Entry 2IY0 (X-ray diffraction, 2.77 A resolution); this record covers chains A and B of the 3 polymer chains in the assembly.

== Chain A ==
Molecule: Sentrin-specific protease 1
Source organism: Homo sapiens
Notes: EC 3.4.22.-; fragment: c-terminal fragment, residues 419-643
UniProt: Q9P0U3 (SENP1_HUMAN); the construct has insertions or renumbered stretches relative to UniProt, so the offset changes along the chain: 419-592 = UniProt 419-592; 594-644 = UniProt 593-643
Amino-acid sequence (226 residues; each row starts with the number of its first residue):
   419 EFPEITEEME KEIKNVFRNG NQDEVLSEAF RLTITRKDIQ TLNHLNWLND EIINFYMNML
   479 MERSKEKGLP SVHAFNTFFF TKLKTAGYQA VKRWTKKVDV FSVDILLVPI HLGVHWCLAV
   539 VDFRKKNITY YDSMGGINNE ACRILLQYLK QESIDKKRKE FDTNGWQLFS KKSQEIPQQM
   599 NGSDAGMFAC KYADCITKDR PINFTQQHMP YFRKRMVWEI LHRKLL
Construct notes: engineered mutation Ala603 (Cys602 in Q9P0U3)
Curated features (UniProtKB/Swiss-Prot):
  - motif: Lys574 to Lys577 (Nuclear localization signal)
  - active site: His533, Asp550
What the authors report for this chain:
  - catalytic residues: His533, Asp550 (citing earlier work)
  - conformationally variable residues (side-chain flip): His533
  - mutagenesis - C603A: abolished catalytic activity (citing earlier work)
  - catalytic residues: Ser601 (proposed by the authors, not directly observed)

== Chain B ==
Molecule: Small ubiquitin-related modifier 1
Source organism: Homo sapiens
UniProt: P63165 (SUMO1_HUMAN); residues 20-101 here = UniProt positions 20-101
Amino-acid sequence (82 residues; row label = number of the first residue in the row):
    20 EYIKLKVIGQ DSSEIHFKVK MTTHLKKLKE SYCQRQGVPM NSLRFLFEGQ RIADNHTPKE
    80 LGMEEEDVIE VYQEQTGGHS TV
Disordered / not traced: 20-21, 98-101
Curated features (UniProtKB/Swiss-Prot):
  - region: Lys37 to Met40 (Microbial infection: Interaction with Tula hantavirus)
  - site: Phe36 (Interaction with PIAS2)
  - modified residue: Ser32 (Phosphoserine)
  - cross-link: Lys23 (Glycyl lysine isopeptide (Lys-Gly) (interchain with G-Cter in SUMO2)), Lys25 (Glycyl lysine isopeptide (Lys-Gly) (interchain with G-Cter in SUMO1)), Lys37 (Glycyl lysine isopeptide (Lys-Gly) (interchain with G-Cter in SUMO2)), Lys39 (Glycyl lysine isopeptide (Lys-Gly) (interchain with G-Cter in SUMO2)), Lys45 (Glycyl lysine isopeptide (Lys-Gly) (interchain with G-Cter in SUMO2)), Lys46 (Glycyl lysine isopeptide (Lys-Gly) (interchain with G-Cter in SUMO2)), Gly97 (Glycyl lysine isopeptide (Gly-Lys) (interchain with K-? in acceptor proteins))
What the authors report for this chain:
  - conformationally variable residues: Gln92

== Interface between chain A and chain B ==
Residue-residue contacts (46):
  Asp441(A) - Asn60(B)  hydrogen bond
  Arg449(A) - His75(B)
  Arg449(A) - Glu79(B)  salt bridge
  Leu450(A) - Arg70(B)
  Lys455(A) - Asn60(B)  hydrogen bond (side chain-backbone)
  Lys455(A) - Glu93(B)  salt bridge
  Trp465(A) - Thr95(B)
  Trp465(A) - Gly96(B)
  Trp465(A) - Gly97(B)
  Leu466(A) - Gly96(B)  hydrogen bond (backbone-backbone)
  Asn467(A) - Glu93(B)
  Asn467(A) - Gln94(B)
  Asn467(A) - Thr95(B)
  Asp468(A) - Arg63(B)  salt bridge
  Asp468(A) - Gln94(B)  hydrogen bond (backbone-backbone)
  Glu469(A) - Arg63(B)
  Glu469(A) - Arg70(B)  salt bridge
  Asn494(A) - Gly68(B)  hydrogen bond (side chain-backbone)
  Thr495(A) - Gln94(B)  hydrogen bond
  Phe496(A) - Arg63(B)
  Phe496(A) - Tyr91(B)  hydrophobic
  Phe496(A) - Gln92(B)
  Phe496(A) - Gln94(B)
  Lys500(A) - Gln29(B)
  Lys500(A) - Glu89(B)  salt bridge
  Lys500(A) - Tyr91(B)
  Arg511(A) - Glu67(B)
  Trp512(A) - Leu65(B)  hydrophobic
  Trp512(A) - Glu67(B)
  Trp512(A) - Gly68(B)
  Trp512(A) - Glu89(B)
  Trp512(A) - Tyr91(B)
  Lys514(A) - Glu67(B)
  His529(A) - Gln94(B)
  His529(A) - Thr95(B)  hydrogen bond (side chain-backbone)
  Gly531(A) - Thr95(B)
  Val532(A) - Gly96(B)
  Val532(A) - Gly97(B)  hydrogen bond (backbone-backbone)
  Trp534(A) - Gln94(B)
  Trp534(A) - Thr95(B)
  Trp534(A) - Gly96(B)  hydrogen bond (side chain-backbone)
  Gln597(A) - Gly97(B)  hydrogen bond (side chain-backbone)
  Gly600(A) - Gly97(B)
  Ser601(A) - Gly97(B)  hydrogen bond (backbone-backbone)
  Asp602(A) - Gly97(B)  hydrogen bond (backbone-backbone)
  Ala603(A) - Gly97(B)  hydrogen bond (backbone-backbone)
Interface residues without a listed pair, chain B (19 interface residues in all): Ala72, Asn74
From the paper, about this interface:
  - interface residues, chain A: Trp465(A)
  - interface residues, chain B: Asn60(B), Arg63(B), Leu65(B), Glu67(B), Gly68(B), Arg70(B)

== Summary ==
25 residues of chain A and 19 residues of chain B are in contact; the contacts include 13 hydrogen bonds and 5
salt bridges. Polar contacts include Arg449(A)-Glu79(B), Lys455(A)-Glu93(B) and Asp468(A)-Arg63(B). From
UniProt: active-site residues His533(A) and Asp550(A) on chain A. From the paper: catalytic residues
His533(A), Asp550(A) and Ser601(A); C603A of chain A abolishes catalytic activity.
Here chain A is Sentrin-specific protease 1 and chain B is Small ubiquitin-related modifier 1, both from Homo
sapiens. Entry 2IY0 (SENP1 (mutant) SUMO1 RanGAP) was determined by X-ray diffraction (same publication as
2IY1).
